4FNN - chains C and D of the 4 polymer chains in the assembly; structure by X-ray diffraction, 2.24 A resolution.

[Chain C (and D)]
Protein: Peptidoglycan recognition protein 1
Organism: Camelus dromedarius
Notes: chain D of this document is another copy of the same molecule, construct and numbering; everything in this record applies to it too
Reference sequence: Q9GK12 (PGRP1_CAMDR); residues 1-171 here correspond to UniProt positions 23-193 (UniProt number = residue number + 22)
Amino-acid sequence (171 residues; each row starts with the number of its first residue):
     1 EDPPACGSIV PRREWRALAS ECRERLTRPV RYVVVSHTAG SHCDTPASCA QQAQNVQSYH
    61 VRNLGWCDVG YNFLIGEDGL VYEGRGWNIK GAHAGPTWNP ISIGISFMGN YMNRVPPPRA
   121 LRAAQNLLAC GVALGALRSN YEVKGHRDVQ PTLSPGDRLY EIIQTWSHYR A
Disulfides: Cys6-Cys130, Cys22-Cys67, Cys43-Cys49

[Interface between chain C and chain D]
Residue-residue contacts (24):
  Ala39(C) - Leu153(D)
  Tyr59(C) - Arg147(D)  hydrogen bond (side chain-backbone)
  Tyr59(C) - Gln150(D)  hydrogen bond (side chain-backbone)
  Tyr59(C) - Pro151(D)
  Tyr59(C) - Thr152(D)  hydrogen bond (side chain-backbone)
  His60(C) - Pro151(D)
  Leu64(C) - Arg147(D)
  Leu64(C) - Asp148(D)
  Leu64(C) - Val149(D)
  Leu64(C) - Gln150(D)
  Leu64(C) - Pro151(D)
  Trp66(C) - Gln150(D)
  Trp66(C) - Pro151(D)
  Arg147(C) - Tyr59(D)  hydrogen bond (backbone-side chain)
  Arg147(C) - Leu64(D)
  Asp148(C) - Leu64(D)
  Gln150(C) - Tyr59(D)  hydrogen bond (backbone-side chain)
  Gln150(C) - Leu64(D)
  Pro151(C) - Tyr59(D)
  Pro151(C) - His60(D)
  Pro151(C) - Leu64(D)
  Pro151(C) - Trp66(D)
  Thr152(C) - Tyr59(D)  hydrogen bond (backbone-side chain)
  Leu153(C) - Ala39(D)
Interface residues without a listed pair, chain C (15 interface residues in all): Asn63, Pro96, Asn110, Val149
Interface residues without a listed pair, chain D (14 interface residues in all): Pro96, Asn110

[Summary]
15 residues of chain C face 14 of chain D across their interface; the contacts include 6 hydrogen bonds. Among
the polar pairs are Tyr59(C)-Arg147(D), Tyr59(C)-Gln150(D) and Tyr59(C)-Thr152(D).
Both chains are Peptidoglycan recognition protein 1 (Camelus dromedarius). Entry 4FNN (Crystal structure of
the complex of CPGRP-S with stearic acid at 2.2 A RESOLUTION) was determined by X-ray diffraction together
with 3UIL, 3UMQ, 3USX and 3T2V from the same study.
